PDB entry 7TBG | electron microscopy, 2.50 A resolution | chains A and B

== Chain A (and B) ==
Protein: Two pore calcium channel protein 1
Source organism: Arabidopsis thaliana
Notes: chain B of this document is another copy of the same molecule, construct and numbering; everything in this record applies to it too
UniProtKB: Q94KI8 (TPC1_ARATH); numbering as in UniProt (aligned over 1-733)
Amino-acid sequence (733 residues; each row starts with the number of its first residue):
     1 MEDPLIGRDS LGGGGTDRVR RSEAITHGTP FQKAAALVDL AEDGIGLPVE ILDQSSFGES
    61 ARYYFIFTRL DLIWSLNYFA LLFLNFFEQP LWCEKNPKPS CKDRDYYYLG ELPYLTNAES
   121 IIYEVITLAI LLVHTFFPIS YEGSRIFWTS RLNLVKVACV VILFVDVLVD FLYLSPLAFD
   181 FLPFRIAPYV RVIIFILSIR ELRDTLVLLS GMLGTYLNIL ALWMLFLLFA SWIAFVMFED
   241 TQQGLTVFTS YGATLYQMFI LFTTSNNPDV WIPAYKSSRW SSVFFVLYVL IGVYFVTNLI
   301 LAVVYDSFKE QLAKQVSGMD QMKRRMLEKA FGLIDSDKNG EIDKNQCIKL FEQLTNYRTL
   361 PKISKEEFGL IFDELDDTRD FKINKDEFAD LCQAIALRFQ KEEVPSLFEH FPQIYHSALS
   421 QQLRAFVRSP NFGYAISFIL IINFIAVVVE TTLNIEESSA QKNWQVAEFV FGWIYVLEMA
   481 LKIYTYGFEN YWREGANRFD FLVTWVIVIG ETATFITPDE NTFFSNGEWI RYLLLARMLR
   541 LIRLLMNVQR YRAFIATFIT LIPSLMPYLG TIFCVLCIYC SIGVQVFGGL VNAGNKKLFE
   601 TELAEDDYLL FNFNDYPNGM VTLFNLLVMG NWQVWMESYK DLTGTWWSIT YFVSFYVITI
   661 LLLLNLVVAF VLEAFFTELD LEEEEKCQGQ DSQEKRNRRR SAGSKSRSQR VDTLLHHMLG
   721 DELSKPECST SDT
Unresolved in the structure: 1-19, 174-182, 360-380, 408-427, 455-463, 514-526, 687-733
Differences from the reference sequence: engineered mutation N454 (Asp in Q94KI8); conflict N463 (Pro in Q94KI8)
Disulfide bonds: C93-C101
Metal / ion sites: Na+: N631 (shared with N631(B) of chain B)
Ligand contacts: Ca2+ (CA): E88, D170, R185, A187
Swiss-Prot annotation at these positions:
  - modified residue: M1 (N-acetylmethionine)
Reported in the primary citation:
  - contacts within the chain: E468-R531
  - conformationally variable residues (side-chain flip): R531, E605, D606, Y608, F611, N631
  - specificity-determining residues: M629, G630 (citing earlier work)
  - binding site for Na+: Y608

== Interface between chain A and chain B ==
Residue-residue contacts - 117 pairs, chain A then chain B:
  L109(A) - R279(B)  hydrogen bond (backbone-side chain)
  E111(A) - S278(B)
  E111(A) - R279(B)  hydrogen bond (side chain-backbone)
  N218(A) - R550(B)  hydrogen bond
  N218(A) - Y551(B)
  I219(A) - F554(B)  hydrophobic
  A221(A) - Y551(B)
  L222(A) - Y551(B)  hydrophobic
  L222(A) - F554(B)  hydrophobic
  F229(A) - L539(B)  hydrophobic
  W232(A) - V447(B)  hydrophobic
  W232(A) - T451(B)
  W232(A) - L535(B)  hydrophobic
  V236(A) - Y532(B)
  M237(A) - Y532(B)
  T264(A) - V628(B)
  N267(A) - N625(B)
  N267(A) - V628(B)
  N267(A) - G630(B)
  N267(A) - N631(B)  hydrogen bond (backbone-side chain)
  P268(A) - Y608(B)
  P268(A) - F611(B)  hydrophobic
  P268(A) - N625(B)
  D269(A) - Y608(B)  hydrogen bond
  D269(A) - N631(B)  hydrogen bond
  W271(A) - F611(B)  hydrophobic
  W271(A) - V621(B)  hydrophobic
  W271(A) - N625(B)
  I272(A) - D607(B)
  I272(A) - Y608(B)  hydrophobic
  Y275(A) - L610(B)  hydrophobic
  Y275(A) - F611(B)  hydrophobic
  Y275(A) - V621(B)
  K276(A) - D607(B)  salt bridge
  K276(A) - L610(B)
  S278(A) - E111(B)
  R279(A) - L109(B)  hydrogen bond (side chain-backbone)
  R279(A) - E111(B)  hydrogen bond (backbone-side chain)
  R279(A) - L610(B)
  V286(A) - F624(B)  hydrophobic
  V289(A) - F624(B)  hydrophobic
  V289(A) - V628(B)  hydrophobic
  Y294(A) - L627(B)
  Y294(A) - L664(B)  hydrophobic
  Y294(A) - V671(B)
  F295(A) - F558(B)  hydrophobic
  F295(A) - L561(B)  hydrophobic
  F295(A) - L565(B)  hydrophobic
  N298(A) - V668(B)
  N298(A) - V671(B)
  N298(A) - L672(B)
  L299(A) - F554(B)  hydrophobic
  L299(A) - T557(B)
  L299(A) - V671(B)  hydrophobic
  A302(A) - F675(B)  hydrophobic
  A302(A) - F676(B)
  V303(A) - F675(B)  hydrophobic
  Y305(A) - L672(B)  hydrophobic
  Y305(A) - F676(B)  hydrophobic
  D306(A) - L679(B)
  F444(A) - F229(B)  hydrophobic
  V447(A) - W232(B)  hydrophobic
  T451(A) - W232(B)
  W529(A) - M237(B)  hydrophobic
  Y532(A) - V236(B)  hydrogen bond (side chain-backbone)
  Y532(A) - M237(B)  hydrogen bond (side chain-backbone)
  L535(A) - W232(B)  hydrophobic
  L539(A) - F229(B)  hydrophobic
  R550(A) - N218(B)  hydrogen bond
  Y551(A) - N218(B)
  Y551(A) - L222(B)  hydrophobic
  F554(A) - I219(B)  hydrophobic
  F554(A) - L222(B)  hydrophobic
  F554(A) - L299(B)  hydrophobic
  I555(A) - L222(B)  hydrophobic
  T557(A) - L299(B)
  F558(A) - I291(B)  hydrophobic
  F558(A) - F295(B)  hydrophobic
  F558(A) - L299(B)  hydrophobic
  L565(A) - F295(B)  hydrophobic
  D606(A) - D269(B)
  D607(A) - I272(B)
  D607(A) - K276(B)  salt bridge
  Y608(A) - P268(B)
  Y608(A) - D269(B)  hydrogen bond
  Y608(A) - I272(B)  hydrophobic
  L610(A) - Y275(B)  hydrophobic
  L610(A) - K276(B)
  L610(A) - R279(B)
  F611(A) - P268(B)  hydrophobic
  F611(A) - W271(B)  hydrophobic
  F611(A) - I272(B)  hydrophobic
  F611(A) - Y275(B)  hydrophobic
  V621(A) - W271(B)  hydrophobic
  V621(A) - Y275(B)
  F624(A) - V286(B)  hydrophobic
  N625(A) - N267(B)
  N625(A) - P268(B)
  N625(A) - W271(B)
  L627(A) - Y294(B)
  V628(A) - T264(B)
  V628(A) - V289(B)  hydrophobic
  G630(A) - N267(B)
  N631(A) - N267(B)  hydrogen bond (side chain-backbone)
  N631(A) - D269(B)  hydrogen bond
  L664(A) - Y294(B)  hydrophobic
  V668(A) - N298(B)
  V671(A) - Y294(B)
  V671(A) - N298(B)
  V671(A) - L299(B)  hydrophobic
  L672(A) - N298(B)
  L672(A) - Y305(B)  hydrophobic
  F675(A) - A302(B)  hydrophobic
  F675(A) - V303(B)  hydrophobic
  F676(A) - A302(B)
  F676(A) - Y305(B)  hydrophobic
  L679(A) - D306(B)
Other interface residues (no listed pair), chain A (80 interface residues in all): G110, L112, I233, S265, W280, S282, F285, I291, L301, K309, V448, L545, L561, I562, N618, W635, V667
Other interface residues (no listed pair), chain B (77 interface residues in all): G110, L112, A221, S265, W280, S282, L301, K309, F444, V448, L545, I555, I562, D606, N618, W635, V667

== Overview ==
The interface between chain A and chain B involves 80 residues on one side and 77 on the other; the contacts
include 14 hydrogen bonds and 2 salt bridges. Polar contacts include K276(A)-D607(B), L109(A)-R279(B) and
E111(A)-R279(B). Ligands of chain A: Ca2+. The paper reports a binding site for Na+ at Y608(A); specificity
determinants M629(A) and G630(A).
Both chains are Two pore calcium channel protein 1 (Arabidopsis thaliana). Entry 7TBG (AtTPC1 D454N with 1 mM
Ca2+) was determined by electron microscopy (same publication as 7TDD, 7TDE and 7TDF).
